PDB entry 7JII | X-ray diffraction, 1.53 A resolution | chain A

[Chain A]
Name: GTPase HRas
Source organism: Homo sapiens
Reference sequence: P01112 (RASH_HUMAN); residue numbers follow UniProt; this construct covers 1-166
Chain sequence (166 residues; row label = number of the first residue in the row):
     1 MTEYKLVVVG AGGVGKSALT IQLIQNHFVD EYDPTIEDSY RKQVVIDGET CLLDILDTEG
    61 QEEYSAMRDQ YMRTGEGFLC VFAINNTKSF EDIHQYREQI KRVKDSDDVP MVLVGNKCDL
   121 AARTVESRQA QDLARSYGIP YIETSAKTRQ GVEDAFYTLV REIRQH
Sequence notes: engineered mutation E59 (Ala in P01112)
Bound ions: Mg2+: S17 (together with GDP); Ca2+ site 1: D33 (shared with 1 residue of chain B); Ca2+ site 2: E63 (shared with 2 residues of chain B); Ca2+ site 3 near G138 (its only coordinating residue here)
Small-molecule neighbours: GDP (guanosine-5'-diphosphate): A11, G12, G13, V14, G15, K16, S17, A18, F28, V29, D30, E31, Y32, D33, N116, K117, D119, L120, S145, A146, K147
Swiss-Prot annotation at these positions:
  - region: H166 (Hypervariable region)
  - motif: Y32 to Y40 (Effector region)
  - binding site (GTP): G13 to A18, V29 to T35, N116 to D119, S145 to K147
  - modified residue: M1 (N-acetylmethionine), T2 (N-acetylthreonine), C118 (S-nitrosocysteine)
  - glycosylation: T35 (Microbial infection: O-linked (Glc) threonine)
  - natural variant: G12 (G12A: In CSTLO; G12C: In CSTLO; G12D: In CSTLO; G12E: In CSTLO; G12S: In CSTLO and CMEMS; G12V: In CSTLO, bladder carcinoma and CMEMS), G13 (G13C: In CSTLO; G13D: In CSTLO; G13R: In SFM), Q22 (Q22K: In CMEMS), E37 (E37EE: In CSTLO), T58 (T58I: In CSTLO), Q61 (Q61K: In NMTC2; Q61L: In melanoma), E63 (E63K: In CMEMS), S89 (S89C: Found in a patient with severe fetal hydrops and pleural effusion; uncertain significance), K117 (K117R: In CSTLO), A146 (A146T: In CSTLO; A146V: In CSTLO)
  - mutagenesis: S17 (S17N: Dominant negative. Prevents PLCE1 EGF-induced recruitment to plasma membrane. No effect on subcellular location of isoform 2), N26 (N26G: Loss of interaction with PLCE1; when associated with V-12), V29 (V29A: No effect on interaction with PLCE1; when associated with V-12), Y32 (Y32F: Loss of interaction and recruitment to plasma membrane of PLCE1; when associated with V-12), P34 (P34G: No effect on interaction with PLCE1; when associated with V-12), T35 (T35S: Loss of interaction with PLCE1; when associated with V-12), E37 (E37G: No effect on interaction with PLCE1; when associated with V-12), D38 (D38N: No effect on interaction with PLCE1; when associated with V-12), S39 (S39C: No effect on interaction with PLCE1; when associated with V-12), Q61 (Q61I: Moderately increased transformation of cultured cell lines; Q61R: Promotes interaction with SHOC2 and PP1C; Q61V: Strongly increased transformation of cultured cell lines), A83 (A83T: GTP-binding activity reduced by factor of 30), C118 (C118S: Abolishes S-nitrosylation. No stimulation of guanine nucleotide exchange), 3 further mutagenesis entries in UniProt

[In short]
Ligands of chain A: GDP. Curated annotation (UniProt) lists 20 GTP-binding residues and 16 mutagenesis sites.
Chain A is GTPase HRas (Homo sapiens); the structure, Hras A59E GDP, was determined by X-ray diffraction,
deposited together with 7JIF, 7JIG, 7JIH and 7KMR.
